Entry 8CRT (electron microscopy, 3.00 A resolution); this record covers chains K and L of the 8 polymer chains in the assembly.

# Chain K
Molecule: Blood group Rh(CE) polypeptide
Organism: Homo sapiens
Reference sequence: P18577 (RHCE_HUMAN); numbering as in UniProt (aligned over 1-417)
Sequence (417 residues; numbered 1 to 417; the number before each row is that of its first residue):
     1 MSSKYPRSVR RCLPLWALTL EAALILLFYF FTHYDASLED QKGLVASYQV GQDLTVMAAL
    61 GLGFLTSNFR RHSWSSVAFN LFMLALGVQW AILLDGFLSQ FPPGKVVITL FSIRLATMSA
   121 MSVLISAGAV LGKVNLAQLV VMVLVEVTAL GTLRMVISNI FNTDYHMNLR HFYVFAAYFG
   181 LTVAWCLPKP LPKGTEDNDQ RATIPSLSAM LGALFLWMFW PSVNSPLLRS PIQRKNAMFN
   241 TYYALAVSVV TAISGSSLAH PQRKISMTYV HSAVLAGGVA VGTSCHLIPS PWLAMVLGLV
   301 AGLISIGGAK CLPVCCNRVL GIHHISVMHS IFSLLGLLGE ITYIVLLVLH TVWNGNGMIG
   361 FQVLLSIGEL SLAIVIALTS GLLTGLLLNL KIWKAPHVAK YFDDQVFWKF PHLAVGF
Unresolved in the structure: 1, 36-40, 101-104, 191-199, 316-324, 351-359

# Chain L
Molecule: Ammonium transporter Rh type A
Organism: Homo sapiens
Reference sequence: Q02094 (RHAG_HUMAN); residues 1-409 here = UniProt positions 1-409
Sequence (409 residues; each row starts with the number of its first residue):
     1 MRFTFPLMAI VLEIAMIVLF GLFVEYETDQ TVLEQLNITK PTDMGIFFEL YPLFQDVHVM
    61 IFVGFGFLMT FLKKYGFSSV GINLLVAALG LQWGTIVQGI LQSQGQKFNI GIKNMINADF
   121 SAATVLISFG AVLGKTSPTQ MLIMTILEIV FFAHNEYLVS EIFKASDIGA SMTIHAFGAY
   181 FGLAVAGILY RSGLRKGHEN EESAYYSDLF AMIGTLFLWM FWPSFNSAIA EPGDKQCRAI
   241 VNTYFSLAAC VLTAFAFSSL VEHRGKLNMV HIQNATLAGG VAVGTCADMA IHPFGSMIIG
   301 SIAGMVSVLG YKFLTPLFTT KLRIHDTCGV HNLHGLPGVV GGLAGIVAVA MGASNTSMAM
   361 QAAALGSSIG TAVVGGLMTG LILKLPLWGQ PSDQNCYDDS VYWKVPKTR
Unresolved in the structure: 27-47

# Chain K / chain L interface
Pairs across the interface - 115 pairs, chain K then chain L:
  Y5(K) - R264(L)
  P6(K) - R264(L)  hydrogen bond (backbone-side chain)
  R7(K) - R264(L)
  S8(K) - R264(L)
  V9(K) - S259(L)
  V9(K) - R264(L)  hydrogen bond (backbone-backbone)
  V9(K) - G265(L)
  R10(K) - S259(L)
  R10(K) - L260(L)  hydrogen bond (side chain-backbone)
  R10(K) - V261(L)
  R10(K) - E262(L)  hydrogen bond (side chain-backbone)
  R10(K) - H263(L)
  R10(K) - G265(L)
  L13(K) - S259(L)
  P14(K) - A256(L)
  P14(K) - S259(L)
  P14(K) - L260(L)
  A17(K) - A256(L)  hydrophobic
  L18(K) - A256(L)  hydrophobic
  L18(K) - F257(L)  hydrophobic
  E21(K) - A249(L)
  E21(K) - L252(L)
  E21(K) - T253(L)
  E21(K) - M297(L)
  E21(K) - S301(L)
  L24(K) - M297(L)
  I25(K) - M297(L)  hydrophobic
  I25(K) - I298(L)  hydrophobic
  I25(K) - S301(L)
  F28(K) - F245(L)  hydrophobic
  F28(K) - M297(L)  hydrophobic
  Y29(K) - F294(L)  hydrophobic
  Y34(K) - C237(L)  hydrogen bond
  Y34(K) - R238(L)  hydrogen bond (side chain-backbone)
  Y34(K) - V241(L)
  Y34(K) - N242(L)  hydrogen bond
  Y34(K) - H292(L)
  Y34(K) - P293(L)
  L44(K) - G233(L)
  L44(K) - C237(L)  hydrophobic
  L44(K) - I240(L)  hydrophobic
  V45(K) - E49(L)
  Y48(K) - P223(L)
  Y48(K) - S224(L)  hydrogen bond
  Y48(K) - I240(L)  hydrophobic
  Q49(K) - P52(L)
  Q52(K) - D56(L)  hydrogen bond
  Q52(K) - F221(L)
  Q52(K) - S224(L)  hydrogen bond
  T55(K) - W219(L)
  T55(K) - M220(L)
  T55(K) - Y244(L)
  V56(K) - M220(L)  hydrophobic
  V56(K) - F221(L)  hydrophobic
  A59(K) - M220(L)  hydrophobic
  L60(K) - L216(L)  hydrophobic
  L60(K) - F217(L)  hydrophobic
  L60(K) - M220(L)
  F64(K) - L209(L)  hydrophobic
  F64(K) - I213(L)  hydrophobic
  F64(K) - L216(L)  hydrophobic
  R70(K) - Y205(L)
  R71(K) - Y205(L)  hydrogen bond (backbone-side chain)
  H72(K) - Y205(L)  hydrogen bond (backbone-side chain)
  S73(K) - Y205(L)  hydrogen bond (backbone-side chain)
  S73(K) - L209(L)
  W74(K) - A204(L)
  W74(K) - Y205(L)  hydrogen bond (side chain-backbone)
  W74(K) - D208(L)
  W74(K) - L209(L)
  W74(K) - M269(L)  hydrophobic
  V77(K) - M212(L)  hydrophobic
  V77(K) - L216(L)  hydrophobic
  A78(K) - F255(L)
  A78(K) - I272(L)  hydrophobic
  L81(K) - L216(L)  hydrophobic
  L81(K) - W219(L)  hydrophobic
  F82(K) - L252(L)  hydrophobic
  F82(K) - F255(L)  hydrophobic
  L84(K) - W219(L)  hydrophobic
  A85(K) - A248(L)
  A85(K) - V251(L)  hydrophobic
  A85(K) - L252(L)  hydrophobic
  L86(K) - L252(L)
  V88(K) - Y244(L)
  Q89(K) - A248(L)
  Q89(K) - M297(L)
  I108(K) - V241(L)  hydrophobic
  I108(K) - F245(L)  hydrophobic
  I108(K) - P293(L)  hydrophobic
  L110(K) - I240(L)  hydrophobic
  I113(K) - Y244(L)  hydrophobic
  I113(K) - F245(L)  hydrophobic
  T117(K) - Y244(L)
  L136(K) - F255(L)  hydrophobic
  A202(K) - Y206(L)
  I204(K) - Y206(L)  hydrophobic
  P205(K) - Y206(L)
  S208(K) - L209(L)
  F215(K) - F217(L)  hydrophobic
  D404(K) - Y205(L)  hydrogen bond
  Q405(K) - K266(L)
  V406(K) - K266(L)
  F407(K) - K266(L)
  F407(K) - L267(L)  hydrogen bond (backbone-backbone)
  W408(K) - K266(L)
  W408(K) - L267(L)
  W408(K) - I272(L)  hydrophobic
  K409(K) - E262(L)  salt bridge
  K409(K) - K266(L)
  K409(K) - L267(L)  hydrogen bond (backbone-backbone)
  F410(K) - Y205(L)  hydrophobic
  P411(K) - E202(L)
  V415(K) - H263(L)
  G416(K) - R264(L)
Other interface residues (no listed pair), chain K (65 interface residues in all): Q41, F79, I92, L211, H412
Other interface residues (no listed pair), chain L (58 interface residues in all): L53, F210, D234, N268, M289, A290, I291

# In short
65 residues of chain K face 58 of chain L across their interface; the contacts include 17 hydrogen bonds and 1
salt bridge. Polar pairs include K409(K)-E262(L), P6(K)-R264(L) and R10(K)-L260(L).
Here chain K is Blood group Rh(CE) polypeptide and chain L is Ammonium transporter Rh type A, both from Homo
sapiens. Entry 8CRT (Local refinement of Rh trimer, glycophorin B and Band3-III transmembrane region, class 1a
of erythrocyte ankyrin-1 ...) was determined by electron microscopy together with 7UZ3, 7UZQ, 7UZU, 7V07,
7V0K, 7V0M and 10 further entries from the same study.
